Entry 5YEI (X-ray diffraction, 2.30 A resolution); this record covers chains C and A of the 4 polymer chains in the assembly.

Chain C (and A):
Molecule: Aspartokinase
Source organism: Pseudomonas aeruginosa (strain ATCC 15692 / DSM 22644 / CIP 104116 / JCM 14847 / LMG 12228 / 1C / PRS 101 / PAO1)
Notes: EC 2.7.2.4; chain A of this document is another copy of the same molecule, construct and numbering; everything in this record applies to it too
UniProt: O69077 (AK_PSEAE); residue numbers follow UniProt; this construct covers 1-412
Chain sequence (412 residues; row label = number of the first residue in the row):
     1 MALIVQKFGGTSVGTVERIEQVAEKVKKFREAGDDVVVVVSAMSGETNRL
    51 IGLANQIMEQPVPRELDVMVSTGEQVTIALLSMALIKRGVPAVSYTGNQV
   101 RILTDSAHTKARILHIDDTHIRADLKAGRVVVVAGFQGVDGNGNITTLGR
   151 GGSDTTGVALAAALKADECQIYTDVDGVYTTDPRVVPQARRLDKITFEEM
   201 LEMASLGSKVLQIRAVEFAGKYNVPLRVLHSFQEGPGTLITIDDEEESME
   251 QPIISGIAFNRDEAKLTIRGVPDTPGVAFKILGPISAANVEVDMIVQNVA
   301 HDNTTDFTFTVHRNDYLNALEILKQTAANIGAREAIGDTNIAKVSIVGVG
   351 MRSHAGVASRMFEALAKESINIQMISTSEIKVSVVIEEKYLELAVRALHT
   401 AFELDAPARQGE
Disordered / not traced: 1, 244-251, 407-412
Ligand contacts:
  - lysine (LYS): M351, R352, H354, A355, G356, V357, A358, S359
  - threonine (THR), molecule 1: P272, D273, T274, P275, G276, V277, A278, Q297, T305
  - threonine (THR), molecule 2: I370, N371, I372

How chain C and chain A interact:
Residue-residue contacts (54; chain C residue first):
  V16(C) - Q56(A)
  V16(C) - I57(A)  hydrophobic
  E20(C) - I57(A)
  L50(C) - V76(A)  hydrophobic
  L53(C) - M43(A)  hydrophobic
  A54(C) - M83(A)  hydrophobic
  Q56(C) - V16(A)
  I57(C) - V16(A)  hydrophobic
  M58(C) - K87(A)
  R64(C) - S94(A)  hydrogen bond
  E65(C) - A79(A)
  E65(C) - S82(A)
  E65(C) - M83(A)
  E65(C) - V93(A)
  E65(C) - S94(A)  hydrogen bond
  V68(C) - Q75(A)  hydrogen bond (backbone-side chain)
  V68(C) - A79(A)  hydrophobic
  V68(C) - S94(A)
  M69(C) - A79(A)  hydrophobic
  M69(C) - L80(A)  hydrophobic
  M69(C) - M83(A)  hydrophobic
  S71(C) - Q75(A)
  T72(C) - T72(A)
  T72(C) - Q75(A)
  T72(C) - V76(A)
  Q75(C) - V68(A)  hydrogen bond (side chain-backbone)
  Q75(C) - S71(A)
  Q75(C) - T72(A)
  V76(C) - M69(A)
  V76(C) - T72(A)
  A79(C) - E65(A)
  A79(C) - V68(A)  hydrophobic
  A79(C) - M69(A)  hydrophobic
  L80(C) - L53(A)
  L80(C) - M69(A)  hydrophobic
  S82(C) - E65(A)
  M83(C) - A54(A)  hydrophobic
  M83(C) - I57(A)  hydrophobic
  M83(C) - M58(A)
  M83(C) - E65(A)
  M83(C) - M69(A)  hydrophobic
  A84(C) - I57(A)
  I86(C) - V62(A)  hydrophobic
  K87(C) - I57(A)  hydrogen bond (side chain-backbone)
  K87(C) - M58(A)
  V93(C) - R64(A)
  V93(C) - E65(A)
  S94(C) - R64(A)  hydrogen bond
  S94(C) - E65(A)  hydrogen bond
  S94(C) - V68(A)
  T96(C) - I145(A)
  N98(C) - N98(A)
  Q99(C) - G143(A)  hydrogen bond (side chain-backbone)
  G143(C) - Q99(A)
Other interface residues (no listed pair), chain C (37 interface residues in all): E46, R49, V62, L66, I78, A92, N144, I145
Other interface residues (no listed pair), chain A (38 interface residues in all): E20, E46, R49, L50, P61, L66, I78, A84, I86, A92, T96

Overview:
Chain C and chain A form an interface of 37 and 38 residues respectively, with 8 hydrogen bonds. Among the
polar pairs are R64(C)-S94(A), E65(C)-S94(A) and V68(C)-Q75(A). Ligands of chain C: threonine and lysine.
Both chains are Aspartokinase (Pseudomonas aeruginosa (strain ATCC 15692 / DSM 22644 / CIP 104116 / JCM 14847
/ LMG 12228 / 1C / PRS 101 / PAO1)). Entry 5YEI (Mechanistic insight into the regulation of Pseudomonas
aeruginosa aspartate kinase) was determined by X-ray diffraction.
